PDB entry 1MB4 | X-ray diffraction, 1.84 A resolution | chains A and B

# Chain A (and B)
Molecule: Aspartate-Semialdehyde Dehydrogenase
Source organism: Vibrio cholerae
Notes: EC 1.2.1.11; chain B of this document is another copy of the same molecule, construct and numbering; everything in this record applies to it too
UniProt: Q9KQG2 (Q9KQG2_VIBCH); residue numbers follow UniProt; this construct covers 1-370
Sequence (370 residues; each row starts with the number of its first residue):
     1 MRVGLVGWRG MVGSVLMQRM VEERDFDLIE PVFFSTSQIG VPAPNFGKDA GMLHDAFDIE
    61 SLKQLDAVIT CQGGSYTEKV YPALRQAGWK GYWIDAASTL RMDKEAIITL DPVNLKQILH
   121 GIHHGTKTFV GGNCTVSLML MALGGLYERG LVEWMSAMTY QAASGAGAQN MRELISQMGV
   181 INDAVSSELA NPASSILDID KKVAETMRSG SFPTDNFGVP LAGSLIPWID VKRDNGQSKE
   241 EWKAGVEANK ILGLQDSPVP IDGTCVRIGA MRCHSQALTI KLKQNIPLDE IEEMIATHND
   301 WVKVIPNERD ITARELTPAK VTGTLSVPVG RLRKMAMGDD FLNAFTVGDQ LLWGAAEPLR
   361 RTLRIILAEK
Unresolved in the structure: 370
Covalent attachments: cysteine (CYS) linked to Cys134
Residues lining bound ligands:
  - cysteine (CYS): Asn133, Gln161, Gly165, Ala166, Ile229, Glu240, Lys243, Arg267, His274, Gln350
  - NADPH (NDP; NADPH dihydro-nicotinamide-adenine-dinucleotide phosphate): Gly7, Trp8, Arg9, Gly10, Met11, Val12, Gly13, Ser35, Thr36, Ser37, Cys71, Gln72, Gly73, Gly74, Ala96, Ala97, Ser164, Gly165, Gln350, Leu351, Gly354, Ala355
UniProt features mapped onto this chain:
  - active site: Cys134 (Acyl-thioester intermediate), His274 (Proton acceptor)
  - binding site (NADP(+)): Arg9 to Val12, Thr36, Ser37, Gln72, Ser164, Gly165, Pro192, Gln350
  - binding site (phosphate): Arg101, Lys243
  - binding site (substrate): Gln161, Glu240, Arg267
  - modified residue: Cys134 (S-cysteinyl cysteine)
What the authors report for this chain:
  - binding site for cysteine: Cys134, Glu240, Arg267, His274
  - catalytic residues: Cys134, His274
  - contacts within the chain: Asn133-Glu240 (hydrogen bond), Thr159-Gln161 (hydrogen bond), Tyr160-Phe345 (pi stacking)
  - binding site for NADPH: Arg9, Ser35, Thr36, Ser37, Pro192
  - conformationally variable residues (loop rearrangement): Arg9, Ser37 to Asn45, Leu189 to Ser195
  - catalytic residues: Lys243 (proposed by the authors, not directly observed)
  - self-association interface (contacts with another copy of this molecule); pairs are residue here / residue on that copy: Tyr160-Tyr160 (pi stacking), Tyr160-Thr159 (hydrogen bond), Glu241

# How chain A and chain B interact
Residue-residue contacts - 165 pairs, chain A then chain B:
  Met11(A) - Ile196(B)  hydrophobic
  Ser14(A) - Leu197(B)
  Val15(A) - Leu197(B)  hydrophobic
  Trp154(A) - Trp154(B)  hydrophobic
  Trp154(A) - Met337(B)  hydrophobic
  Trp154(A) - Phe341(B)  hydrophobic
  Met155(A) - Met337(B)
  Ser156(A) - Thr279(B)  hydrogen bond
  Ser156(A) - Met335(B)
  Met158(A) - Met158(B)  hydrophobic
  Met158(A) - Tyr160(B)
  Met158(A) - Ala277(B)  hydrophobic
  Met158(A) - Leu278(B)
  Met158(A) - Thr279(B)
  Met158(A) - Asn343(B)
  Thr159(A) - Tyr160(B)  hydrogen bond (backbone-side chain)
  Tyr160(A) - Met158(B)
  Tyr160(A) - Thr159(B)  hydrogen bond (side chain-backbone)
  Tyr160(A) - Tyr160(B)  hydrophobic
  Tyr160(A) - Leu225(B)  hydrophobic
  Tyr160(A) - Val266(B)
  Ala168(A) - Ile196(B)
  Met171(A) - Ile196(B)  hydrophobic
  Arg172(A) - Glu188(B)  hydrogen bond (side chain-backbone)
  Arg172(A) - Leu189(B)  hydrogen bond (side chain-backbone)
  Arg172(A) - Asn191(B)  hydrogen bond (side chain-backbone)
  Arg172(A) - Pro192(B)
  Arg172(A) - Ser194(B)  hydrogen bond
  Arg172(A) - Ile196(B)
  Arg172(A) - Ile199(B)
  Ile175(A) - Asn182(B)  hydrogen bond (backbone-side chain)
  Ile175(A) - Val185(B)  hydrophobic
  Ile175(A) - Leu189(B)  hydrophobic
  Ile175(A) - Ile199(B)  hydrophobic
  Ile175(A) - Val203(B)  hydrophobic
  Ser176(A) - Asn182(B)
  Met178(A) - Met178(B)  hydrophobic
  Met178(A) - Gly223(B)
  Gly179(A) - Asn182(B)
  Ile181(A) - Met178(B)  hydrophobic
  Asn182(A) - Ile175(B)  hydrogen bond (side chain-backbone)
  Asn182(A) - Ser176(B)
  Asn182(A) - Gly179(B)
  Glu188(A) - Arg172(B)
  Leu189(A) - Arg172(B)  hydrogen bond (backbone-side chain)
  Leu189(A) - Ile175(B)  hydrophobic
  Leu189(A) - Ser176(B)
  Asn191(A) - Arg172(B)  hydrogen bond (backbone-side chain)
  Pro192(A) - Arg172(B)
  Ser194(A) - Arg172(B)  hydrogen bond (backbone-side chain)
  Ile196(A) - Ala168(B)
  Ile196(A) - Arg172(B)
  Leu197(A) - Ser14(B)
  Leu197(A) - Val15(B)  hydrophobic
  Leu197(A) - Gln18(B)
  Ile199(A) - Arg172(B)
  Asp200(A) - Met171(B)
  Asp200(A) - Arg272(B)  salt bridge
  Val203(A) - Ile175(B)  hydrophobic
  Val203(A) - Met271(B)  hydrophobic
  Arg208(A) - Ala319(B)  hydrogen bond (side chain-backbone)
  Arg208(A) - Lys320(B)  hydrogen bond (side chain-backbone)
  Arg208(A) - Thr322(B)  hydrogen bond (side chain-backbone)
  Val219(A) - Ala313(B)
  Gly223(A) - Met178(B)
  Gly223(A) - Gly269(B)  hydrogen bond (backbone-backbone)
  Gly223(A) - Ala270(B)
  Gly223(A) - Met271(B)
  Ser224(A) - Thr317(B)
  Ser224(A) - Pro318(B)
  Ser224(A) - Ala319(B)  hydrogen bond (side chain-backbone)
  Leu225(A) - Tyr160(B)  hydrophobic
  Leu225(A) - Ile268(B)  hydrophobic
  Leu225(A) - Ser275(B)
  Leu225(A) - Thr317(B)
  Leu225(A) - Pro318(B)
  Leu225(A) - Phe345(B)  hydrophobic
  Pro227(A) - Thr312(B)
  Pro227(A) - Leu316(B)
  Pro227(A) - Arg331(B)  hydrogen bond (backbone-side chain)
  Pro227(A) - Phe345(B)  hydrophobic
  Trp228(A) - Asn307(B)
  Trp228(A) - Glu308(B)
  Trp228(A) - Arg309(B)
  Trp228(A) - Thr312(B)
  Trp228(A) - Arg331(B)
  Asp230(A) - Arg309(B)  hydrogen bond (backbone-side chain)
  Val231(A) - Arg309(B)
  Lys232(A) - Asn307(B)  hydrogen bond (side chain-backbone)
  Lys232(A) - Glu308(B)  salt bridge
  Gly236(A) - Asn307(B)  hydrogen bond (backbone-side chain)
  Gly236(A) - Arg331(B)  hydrogen bond (backbone-side chain)
  Gly236(A) - Arg333(B)
  Gln237(A) - Arg333(B)
  Ser238(A) - Arg331(B)
  Glu241(A) - Arg331(B)  salt bridge
  Glu241(A) - Arg333(B)  salt bridge
  Pro260(A) - Ala336(B)
  Pro260(A) - Met337(B)
  Ile261(A) - Met337(B)
  Asp262(A) - Arg333(B)  salt bridge
  Asp262(A) - Met335(B)
  Asp262(A) - Ala336(B)  hydrogen bond (side chain-backbone)
  Asp262(A) - Met337(B)
  Gly263(A) - Arg333(B)  hydrogen bond (backbone-side chain)
  Gly263(A) - Met335(B)
  Gly263(A) - Asn343(B)
  Thr264(A) - Arg331(B)
  Thr264(A) - Asn343(B)  hydrogen bond
  Val266(A) - Tyr160(B)
  Val266(A) - Phe345(B)  hydrophobic
  Gly269(A) - Gly223(B)  hydrogen bond (backbone-backbone)
  Ala270(A) - Gly223(B)
  Met271(A) - Asp200(B)
  Arg272(A) - Asp200(B)  salt bridge
  Ser275(A) - Leu225(B)
  Ala277(A) - Met158(B)  hydrophobic
  Leu278(A) - Met158(B)
  Thr279(A) - Ser156(B)  hydrogen bond
  Thr279(A) - Met158(B)
  Asn307(A) - Trp228(B)
  Asn307(A) - Lys232(B)
  Asn307(A) - Gly236(B)  hydrogen bond (side chain-backbone)
  Glu308(A) - Trp228(B)
  Arg309(A) - Trp228(B)
  Arg309(A) - Asp230(B)
  Arg309(A) - Val231(B)
  Thr312(A) - Pro227(B)
  Thr312(A) - Trp228(B)
  Ala313(A) - Val219(B)
  Leu316(A) - Pro227(B)
  Thr317(A) - Ser224(B)
  Thr317(A) - Leu225(B)
  Pro318(A) - Gly223(B)
  Pro318(A) - Ser224(B)
  Pro318(A) - Leu225(B)
  Ala319(A) - Arg208(B)  hydrogen bond (backbone-side chain)
  Ala319(A) - Ser224(B)  hydrogen bond (backbone-side chain)
  Lys320(A) - Arg208(B)  hydrogen bond (backbone-side chain)
  Thr322(A) - Ala204(B)
  Thr322(A) - Arg208(B)  hydrogen bond (backbone-side chain)
  Arg331(A) - Pro227(B)  hydrogen bond (side chain-backbone)
  Arg331(A) - Trp228(B)
  Arg331(A) - Gly236(B)  hydrogen bond (side chain-backbone)
  Arg331(A) - Gln237(B)
  Arg331(A) - Ser238(B)
  Arg331(A) - Glu241(B)  salt bridge
  Arg333(A) - Gly236(B)
  Arg333(A) - Gln237(B)
  Arg333(A) - Glu241(B)  salt bridge
  Arg333(A) - Asp262(B)  salt bridge
  Arg333(A) - Gly263(B)  hydrogen bond (side chain-backbone)
  Met335(A) - Ser156(B)
  Met335(A) - Asp262(B)
  Met335(A) - Gly263(B)
  Ala336(A) - Pro260(B)
  Ala336(A) - Asp262(B)  hydrogen bond (backbone-side chain)
  Met337(A) - Trp154(B)  hydrophobic
  Phe341(A) - Trp154(B)  hydrophobic
  Asn343(A) - Met158(B)
  Asn343(A) - Gly263(B)
  Asn343(A) - Thr264(B)  hydrogen bond
  Phe345(A) - Leu225(B)  hydrophobic
  Phe345(A) - Pro227(B)  hydrophobic
  Phe345(A) - Val266(B)  hydrophobic
Interface residues without a listed pair, chain A (84 interface residues in all): Val185, Ser195, Met207, Pro220, Ala222, Ile226, Ile268, Arg314, Val321
Interface residues without a listed pair, chain B (87 interface residues in all): Met11, Met155, Ile181, Met207, Pro220, Ala222, Ile226, Asn235, Ile261, Arg314, Val321, Lys334

# Overview
84 residues of chain A and 87 residues of chain B are in contact; the contacts include 37 hydrogen bonds and 9
salt bridges. Polar pairs include Asp200(A)-Arg272(B), Lys232(A)-Glu308(B) and Glu241(A)-Arg331(B). The paper
reports catalytic residues Cys134(A), His274(A) and Lys243(A); a binding site for NADPH at Arg9(A), Ser35(A)
and Thr36(A) among others.
Both chains are Aspartate-Semialdehyde Dehydrogenase (Vibrio cholerae). Entry 1MB4 (Crystal structure of
aspartate semialdehyde dehydrogenase from vibrio cholerae with NADP and S-methyl-l-cysteine sulfoxide) was
determined by X-ray diffraction, deposited together with 1MC4.
